4ZA2 - chains B and C of the 4 polymer chains in the assembly; structure by X-ray diffraction, 1.55 A resolution.

Chain B (and C):
Name: 2-deoxy-D-gluconate 3-dehydrogenase
Source organism: Pectobacterium carotovorum subsp. carotovorum
Notes: EC 1.1.1.127; chain C of this document is another copy of the same molecule, construct and numbering; everything in this record applies to it too
UniProtKB: A0A093RP61 (A0A093RP61_PECCC); residue numbers follow UniProt; this construct covers 1-253
Sequence (253 residues; each row starts with the number of its first residue):
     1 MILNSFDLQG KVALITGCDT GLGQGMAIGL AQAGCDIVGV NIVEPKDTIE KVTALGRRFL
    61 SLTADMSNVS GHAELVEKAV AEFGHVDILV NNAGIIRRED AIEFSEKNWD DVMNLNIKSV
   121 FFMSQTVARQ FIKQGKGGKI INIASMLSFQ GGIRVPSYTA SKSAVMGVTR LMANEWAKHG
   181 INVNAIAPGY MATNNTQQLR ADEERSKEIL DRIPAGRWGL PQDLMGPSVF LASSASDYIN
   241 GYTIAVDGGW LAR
Unresolved in the structure: 194-205 (chain C: 195-208)
Construct notes: conflict Glu103 (Asp in A0A093RP61)

How chain B and chain C interact:
Residue-residue contacts (11):
  Gln150(B) - Ala252(C)
  Gln150(B) - Arg253(C)
  Gly151(B) - Ala252(C)  hydrogen bond (backbone-backbone)
  Gly151(B) - Arg253(C)
  Gly152(B) - Arg253(C)  hydrogen bond (backbone-backbone)
  Arg212(B) - Arg212(C)
  Ala252(B) - Gln150(C)
  Ala252(B) - Gly151(C)  hydrogen bond (backbone-backbone)
  Arg253(B) - Gln150(C)
  Arg253(B) - Gly152(C)
  Arg253(B) - Ile153(C)
Interface residues without a listed pair, chain B (8 interface residues in all): Glu208, Leu251
Interface residues without a listed pair, chain C (8 interface residues in all): Leu251

In short:
The chain B/chain C interface involves 8 residues from each chain; the contacts include 3 hydrogen bonds.
Backbone hydrogen bonds pair Gly151(B)-Ala252(C) and Gly152(B)-Arg253(C).
Chain B and chain C are both 2-deoxy-D-gluconate 3-dehydrogenase (Pectobacterium carotovorum subsp.
carotovorum); the structure, Crystal structure of Pectobacterium carotovorum 2-keto-3-deoxy-D-gluconate
dehydrogenase complexed with NAD+, was determined by X-ray diffraction, deposited together with 4Z9X and 4Z9Y.
